Entry 9CZJ (electron microscopy, 3.54 A resolution); this record covers chains C and G of the 8 polymer chains in the assembly.

== Chain C ==
Protein: Isoform 5 of Calcium-activated potassium channel subunit alpha-1
Source organism: Homo sapiens
UniProt: Q12791 (KCMA1_HUMAN), isoform Q12791-5; residues 1-1056 here correspond to UniProt positions 66-1121 (UniProt number = residue number + 65)
Amino-acid sequence (1056 residues; each row starts with the number of its first residue):
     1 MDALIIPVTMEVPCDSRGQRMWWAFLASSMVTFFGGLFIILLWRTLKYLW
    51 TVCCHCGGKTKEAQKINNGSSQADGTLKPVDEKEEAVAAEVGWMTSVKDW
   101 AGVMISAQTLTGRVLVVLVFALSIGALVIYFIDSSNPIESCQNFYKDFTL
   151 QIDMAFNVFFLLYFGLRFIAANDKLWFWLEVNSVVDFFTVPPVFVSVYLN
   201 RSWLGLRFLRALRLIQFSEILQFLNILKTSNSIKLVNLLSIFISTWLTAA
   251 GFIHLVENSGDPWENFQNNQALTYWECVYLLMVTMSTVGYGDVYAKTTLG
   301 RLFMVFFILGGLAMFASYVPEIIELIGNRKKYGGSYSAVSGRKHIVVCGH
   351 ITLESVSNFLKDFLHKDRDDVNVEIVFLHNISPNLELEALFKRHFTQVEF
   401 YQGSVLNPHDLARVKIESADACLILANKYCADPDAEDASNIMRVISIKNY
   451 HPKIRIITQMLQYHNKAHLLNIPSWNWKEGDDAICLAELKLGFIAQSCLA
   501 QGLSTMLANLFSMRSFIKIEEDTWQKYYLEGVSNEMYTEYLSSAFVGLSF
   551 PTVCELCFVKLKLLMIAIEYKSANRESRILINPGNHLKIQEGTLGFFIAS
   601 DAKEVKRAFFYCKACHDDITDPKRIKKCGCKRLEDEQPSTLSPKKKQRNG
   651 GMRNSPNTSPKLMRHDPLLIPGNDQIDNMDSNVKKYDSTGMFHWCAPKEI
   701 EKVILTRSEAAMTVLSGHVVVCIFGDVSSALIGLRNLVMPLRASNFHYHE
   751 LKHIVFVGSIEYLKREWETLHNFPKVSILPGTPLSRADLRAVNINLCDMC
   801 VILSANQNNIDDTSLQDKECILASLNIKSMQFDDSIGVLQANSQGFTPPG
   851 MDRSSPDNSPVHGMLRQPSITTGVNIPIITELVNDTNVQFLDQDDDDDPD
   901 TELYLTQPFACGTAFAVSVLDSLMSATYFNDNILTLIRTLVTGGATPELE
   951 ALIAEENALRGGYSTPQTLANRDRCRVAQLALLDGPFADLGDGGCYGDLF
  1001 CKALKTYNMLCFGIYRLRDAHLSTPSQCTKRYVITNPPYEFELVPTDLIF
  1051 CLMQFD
Not modelled in the structure: 1-18, 53-92, 632-680, 835-870
Swiss-Prot annotation at these positions:
  - region: Leu491 to Phe511 (Segment S7), Leu548 to Ile568 (Segment S8), Cys612 to His616 (Heme-binding motif)
  - motif: Thr287 to Tyr290 (Selectivity for potassium)
  - binding site (Mg(2+)): Glu374, Gln397, Glu399
  - lipidation (S-palmitoyl cysteine): Cys53, Cys54, Cys56

== Chain G ==
Protein: Large-conductance Ca2+-activated K+ channel beta2 subunit, Calcium-activated potassium channel subunit beta-4
Source organism: Homo sapiens
Notes: fragment: N-terminal 45 residues of kcnmb2 ligated to kcnmb4 (devoid of N terminal first 15 residues)
UniProt: chimeric construct of B5BNX0, Q86W47: residues 2-44 from B5BNX0 (B5BNX0_HUMAN) positions 2-44 (same numbers); residues 45-240 from Q86W47 positions 15-210 (UniProt number = residue number - 30)
Amino-acid sequence (239 residues; each row starts with the number of its first residue):
     2 FIWTSGRTSSSYRHDEKRNIYQKIRDHDLLDKRKTVTALKAGEDKSIRLG
    52 LFLIISGVVSLFIFGFCWLSPALQDLQATEANCTVLSVQQIGEVFECTFT
   102 CGADCRGTSQYPCVQVYVNNSESNSRALLHSDEHQLLTNPKCSYIPPCKR
   152 ENQKNLESVMNWQQYWKDEIGSQPFTCYFNQHQRPDDVLLHRTHDEIVLL
   202 HCFLWPLVTFVVGVLIVVLTICAKSLAVKAEAMKKRKFS
Not modelled in the structure: 2-35, 228-240
Swiss-Prot annotation at these positions:
  - glycosylation (N-linked (GlcNAc...) asparagine): Asn83, Asn120

== Chain C / chain G interface ==
Residue-residue contacts - 10 pairs, chain C then chain G:
  Leu37(C) - Ile217(G)  hydrophobic
  Arg44(C) - Ala42(G)
  Leu179(C) - Lys46(G)
  Pro262(C) - Trp69(G)  hydrophobic
  Trp263(C) - Cys68(G)  hydrogen bond (side chain-backbone)
  Trp263(C) - Trp69(G)
  Trp263(C) - His195(G)  hydrogen bond (backbone-side chain)
  Asn265(C) - Thr194(G)  hydrogen bond (side chain-backbone)
  Asn265(C) - His195(G)
  Gln267(C) - His135(G)
Interface residues without a listed pair, chain C (15 interface residues in all): Arg20, Phe38, Leu41, Thr45, Lys47, Leu175, Trp176, Leu302
Interface residues without a listed pair, chain G (22 interface residues in all): Lys41, Glu44, Asp45, Ser47, Leu50, Ile64, Phe65, Pro72, Ile198, Leu216, Leu220, Thr221, Ala224, Leu227

== In short ==
15 residues of chain C face 22 of chain G across their interface; the contacts include 3 hydrogen bonds. Among
the polar pairs are Trp263(C)-Cys68(G), Trp263(C)-His195(G) and Asn265(C)-Thr194(G). Curated annotation
(UniProt) lists 3 Mg2+-binding residues on chain C.
Here chain C is Isoform 5 of Calcium-activated potassium channel subunit alpha-1 and chain G is
Large-conductance Ca2+-activated K+ channel beta2 subunit, Calcium-activated potassium channel subunit beta-4,
both from Homo sapiens. Entry 9CZJ (Ca2+ free hSlo1 + beta2N-beta4 channel in detergent) was determined by
electron microscopy together with 9CZH, 9CZK, 9CZM, 9CZO, 9CZQ, 9D18 and 9D19 from the same study.
